PDB entry 7MWH | X-ray diffraction, 2.28 A resolution | chains A and B of the 4 polymer chains in the assembly

== Chain A (and B) ==
Protein: Bromodomain adjacent to zinc finger domain protein 2A
Organism: Homo sapiens
Notes: chain B of this document is another copy of the same molecule, construct and numbering; everything in this record applies to it too
UniProtKB: Q9UIF9 (BAZ2A_HUMAN); residue numbers follow UniProt; this construct covers 536-653
Amino-acid sequence (119 residues; row label = number of the first residue in the row):
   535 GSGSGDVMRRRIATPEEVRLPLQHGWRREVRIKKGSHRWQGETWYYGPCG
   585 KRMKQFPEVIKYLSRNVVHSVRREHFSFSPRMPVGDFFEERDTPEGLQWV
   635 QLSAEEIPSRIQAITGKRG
Not modelled in the structure: 535-543, 651-653
Construct notes: expression tag (535)
Swiss-Prot annotation at these positions:
  - DNA-binding region: T649 to G653 (A.T hook 1)
  - modified residue: T548 (Phosphothreonine), S613 (Phosphoserine)
From the paper describing this entry:
  - binding site for the 12-nt DNA strand: K585, K588, K595, R599 (citing earlier work)

== Chain A / chain B interface ==
Pairs across the interface - 36 pairs, chain A then chain B:
  G559(A) with F622(B); Q635(B)
  R561(A) with R561(B); D620(B), salt bridge
  E563(A) with R561(B), salt bridge
  R565(A) with P582(B), hydrogen bond (side chain-backbone); C583(B); G584(B)
  W578(A) with C583(B); G584(B)
  Y580(A) with R561(B); Y580(B), hydrophobic; G584(B); R586(B)
  P582(A) with R565(B), hydrogen bond (backbone-side chain); F622(B); W633(B)
  C583(A) with R565(B), hydrogen bond (backbone-side chain); W578(B); W633(B)
  G584(A) with R565(B); W578(B); Y580(B); R586(B), hydrogen bond (backbone-side chain)
  R586(A) with Y580(B); G584(B), hydrogen bond (side chain-backbone); R586(B)
  V601(A) with Q632(B)
  H603(A) with Q632(B)
  F622(A) with G559(B); P582(B)
  E629(A) with H603(B), salt bridge
  L631(A) with N600(B)
  W633(A) with P582(B); C583(B)
  Q635(A) with G559(B)
Other interface residues (no listed pair), chain B (19 interface residues in all): E563, G581, V601

== Summary ==
17 residues of chain A face 19 of chain B across their interface; the contacts include 5 hydrogen bonds and 3
salt bridges. Polar contacts include R561(A)-D620(B), E563(A)-R561(B) and E629(A)-H603(B). From the paper: a
binding site for the 12-nt DNA strand at K585(A), K588(A) and K595(A) among others.
Chain A and chain B are both Bromodomain adjacent to zinc finger domain protein 2A (Homo sapiens); the
structure, Crystal structure of BAZ2A with DNA, was determined by X-ray diffraction.
